PDB entry 1TZM | X-ray diffraction, 2.08 A resolution | chains B and C of the 4 polymer chains in the assembly

Chain B (and C):
Molecule: 1-aminocyclopropane-1-carboxylate deaminase
Organism: Pseudomonas sp
Notes: EC 3.5.99.7; chain C of this document is another copy of the same molecule, construct and numbering; everything in this record applies to it too
UniProt: Q00740 (1A1D_PSEUD); numbering as in UniProt (aligned over 1-338)
Sequence (338 residues; row label = number of the first residue in the row):
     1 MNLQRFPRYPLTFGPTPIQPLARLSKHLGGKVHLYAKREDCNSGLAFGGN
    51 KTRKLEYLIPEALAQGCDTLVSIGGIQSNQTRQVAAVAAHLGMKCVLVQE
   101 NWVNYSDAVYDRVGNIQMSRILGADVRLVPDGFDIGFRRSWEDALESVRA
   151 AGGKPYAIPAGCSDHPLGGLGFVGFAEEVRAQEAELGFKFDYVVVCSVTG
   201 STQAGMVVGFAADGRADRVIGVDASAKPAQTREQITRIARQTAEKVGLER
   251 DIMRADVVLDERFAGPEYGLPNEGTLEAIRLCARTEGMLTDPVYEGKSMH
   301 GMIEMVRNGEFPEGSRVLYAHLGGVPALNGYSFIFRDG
Disordered / not traced: 130-139 (chain C: fully traced)
Covalently attached groups: pyridoxal phosphate (PLP) linked to Lys51
Residues lining bound ligands: pyridoxal phosphate (PLP): Asn50, Lys54, Asn79, Ser163, Cys196, Ser197, Val198, Thr199, Gly200, Ser201, Thr202, Tyr294, Glu295, Leu322, Gly323, Gly324
UniProt features mapped onto this chain:
  - active site: Ser78 (Nucleophile)
  - modified residue: Lys51 (N6-(pyridoxal phosphate)lysine)

How chain B and chain C interact:
Contacting residue pairs - 22 pairs, chain B then chain C:
  Ile76(B) - Phe333(C)  hydrophobic
  Tyr105(B) - Ser106(C)  hydrogen bond
  Ser106(B) - Tyr105(C)  hydrogen bond
  Ser106(B) - Asp107(C)
  Ser106(B) - Phe333(C)
  Ser106(B) - Ile334(C)
  Asp107(B) - Ser106(C)
  Asp107(B) - Asp107(C)
  Asp107(B) - Ala108(C)  hydrogen bond (side chain-backbone)
  Asp107(B) - Phe333(C)
  Ala108(B) - Asp107(C)  hydrogen bond (backbone-side chain)
  Ala108(B) - Ser332(C)
  Asp111(B) - Phe333(C)
  Ser332(B) - Ala108(C)
  Phe333(B) - Ile76(C)  hydrophobic
  Phe333(B) - Asn101(C)
  Phe333(B) - Ser106(C)
  Phe333(B) - Asp107(C)
  Phe333(B) - Asp111(C)
  Ile334(B) - Ser106(C)
  Arg336(B) - Asp131(C)  salt bridge
  Asp337(B) - Pro130(C)
Also at the interface, not in a pair above, chain B (14 interface residues in all): Asn101, Val109, Tyr110
Also at the interface, not in a pair above, chain C (16 interface residues in all): Val109, Tyr110, Val129, Arg336

Overview:
Chain B and chain C form an interface of 14 and 16 residues respectively; the contacts include 4 hydrogen
bonds and 1 salt bridge. Polar contacts include Arg336(B)-Asp131(C), Tyr105(B)-Ser106(C) and
Asp107(B)-Ala108(C). Covalently linked pyridoxal phosphate: at Lys51(B). UniProt lists active-site residue
Ser78(B) on chain B.
Chain B and chain C are both 1-aminocyclopropane-1-carboxylate deaminase (Pseudomonas sp); the structure,
Crystal structure of ACC deaminase complexed with substrate analog b-chloro-D-alanine, was determined by X-ray
diffraction together with 1TYZ, 1TZ2, 1TZJ and 1TZK from the same study.
